8G6F - chains H and b of the 28 polymer chains in the assembly; structure by electron microscopy, 2.58 A resolution.

Chain H:
Molecule: Proteasome endopeptidase complex
From: Plasmodium falciparum Dd2
Reference sequence: A0A0L7M1M6 (A0A0L7M1M6_PLAF4); residues 1-252 here correspond to UniProt positions 31-282 (UniProt number = residue number + 30)
Amino-acid sequence (252 residues; numbered 1 to 252; the number before each row is that of its first residue):
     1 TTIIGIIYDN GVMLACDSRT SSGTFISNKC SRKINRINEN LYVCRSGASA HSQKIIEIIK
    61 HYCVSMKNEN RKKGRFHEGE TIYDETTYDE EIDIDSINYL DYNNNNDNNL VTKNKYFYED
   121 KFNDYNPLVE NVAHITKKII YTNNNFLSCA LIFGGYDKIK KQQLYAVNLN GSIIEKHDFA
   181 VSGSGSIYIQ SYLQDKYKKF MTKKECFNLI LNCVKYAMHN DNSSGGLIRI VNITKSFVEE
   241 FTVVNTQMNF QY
Not modelled in the structure: 83-88, 104-108

Chain b:
Molecule: Proteasome subunit beta-7
From: Plasmodium falciparum Dd2
Reference sequence: A0A0L7LW03 (A0A0L7LW03_PLAF4); residue numbers follow UniProt; this construct covers 1-265
Amino-acid sequence (265 residues; numbered 1 to 265; the number before each row is that of its first residue):
     1 MTLGPVVTGT SVIAIKYKHG IMIAADRKAS YGSYAKFQNV ERIFKINNKT VMGFSGELAD
    61 AQYLHELLTR KNINNLSEKK RKEDMYTPQH YHSYVSRVFY VRKNRIDPLF NNIIIAGINS
   121 QKYDNNDDNV LLYTNKNNDD EQNEYKNNEE YKEIHKDDLY IGFVDMHGTN FCDDYITTGY
   181 ARYFALTLLR DHYKDNMTEE EARILINECL RILYFRDATS SNFIQIVKVT SKGVEYEEPY
   241 ILPCVLNSAD YVYPSTLLPP AGCMW
Not modelled in the structure: 1, 139-146

How chain H and chain b interact:
Contacting residue pairs (70):
  R19(H) with A218(b)
  T24(H) with Y180(b); D217(b); A218(b), hydrogen bond (backbone-backbone); T219(b)
  F25(H) with Y180(b), hydrogen bond (backbone-side chain); F184(b), hydrophobic; R216(b)
  I26(H) with F215(b); R216(b), hydrogen bond (backbone-side chain); D217(b); A218(b)
  S27(H) with R216(b), hydrogen bond (backbone-side chain)
  K29(H) with F215(b); R216(b); N247(b), hydrogen bond; Y251(b), hydrogen bond
  C30(H) with L246(b), hydrophobic; Y251(b), hydrophobic
  R32(H) with D250(b), hydrogen bond (side chain-backbone); Y251(b), hydrogen bond (side chain-backbone); Y253(b), hydrogen bond (side chain-backbone); P254(b); S255(b), hydrogen bond; W265(b)
  N35(H) with W265(b)
  R36(H) with P260(b)
  Y42(H) with T256(b)
  Q53(H) with W265(b), hydrogen bond
  K54(H) with C263(b)
  I56(H) with W265(b), hydrophobic
  E57(H) with C263(b), hydrogen bond
  K60(H) with P260(b), hydrogen bond (side chain-backbone); G262(b), hydrogen bond (side chain-backbone)
  Y102(H) with V245(b), hydrophobic
  N103(H) with V245(b)
  L110(H) with A249(b), hydrophobic
  V111(H) with V252(b); Y253(b); P254(b); L257(b), hydrophobic
  T112(H) with V252(b)
  K113(H) with P254(b)
  N114(H) with T256(b), hydrogen bond; L257(b)
  Y116(H) with T256(b)
  Y188(H) with Y34(b)
  H219(H) with Q38(b)
  N220(H) with Y34(b); A35(b), hydrogen bond (backbone-backbone)
  D221(H) with S33(b)
  N222(H) with K28(b), hydrogen bond; S30(b), hydrogen bond; G32(b); S33(b), hydrogen bond (backbone-backbone); A35(b); A218(b); T219(b)
  S223(H) with S33(b)
  L227(H) with L246(b), hydrophobic; Y251(b)
  R229(H) with Y251(b), hydrogen bond (side chain-backbone); Y253(b)
  E240(H) with P254(b); S255(b), hydrogen bond (side chain-backbone); T256(b), hydrogen bond
  T242(H) with V252(b), hydrogen bond (side chain-backbone)
  Q247(H) with Y214(b); N222(b); I241(b)
Other interface residues (no listed pair), chain H (39 interface residues in all): N28, R45, N109, V244
Other interface residues (no listed pair), chain b (35 interface residues in all): P243, L258

Overview:
The interface between chain H and chain b involves 39 residues on one side and 35 on the other; the contacts
include 23 hydrogen bonds. Among the polar pairs are F25(H)-Y180(b), I26(H)-R216(b) and S27(H)-R216(b).
Here chain H is Proteasome endopeptidase complex and chain b is Proteasome subunit beta-7, both from
Plasmodium falciparum Dd2. Entry 8G6F (Structure of the Plasmodium falciparum 20S proteasome beta-6 A117D
mutant complexed with inhibitor WLW-vs) was determined by electron microscopy together with 8G6E from the same
study.
